Entry 7Z18 (electron microscopy, 1.98 A resolution); this record covers chains I and J of the 10 polymer chains in the assembly.

[Chain I (and J)]
Name: Putative phosphonates utilization ATP-binding protein PhnK
From: Escherichia coli
Notes: chain J of this document is another copy of the same molecule, construct and numbering; everything in this record applies to it too
UniProtKB: P16678 (PHNK_ECOLI); residue numbers follow UniProt; this construct covers 1-252
Chain sequence (291 residues; numbered 1 to 291; the number before each row is that of its first residue):
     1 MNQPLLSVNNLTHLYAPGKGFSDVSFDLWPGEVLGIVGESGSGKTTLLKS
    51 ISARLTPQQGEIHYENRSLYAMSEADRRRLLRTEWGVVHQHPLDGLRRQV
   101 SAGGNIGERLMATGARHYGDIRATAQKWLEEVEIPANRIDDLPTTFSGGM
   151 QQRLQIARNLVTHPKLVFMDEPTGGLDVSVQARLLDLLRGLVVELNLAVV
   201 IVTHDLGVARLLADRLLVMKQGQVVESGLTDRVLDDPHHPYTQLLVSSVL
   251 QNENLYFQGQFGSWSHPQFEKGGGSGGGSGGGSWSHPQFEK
Not modelled in the structure: 1-2, 253-291 (chain J: 1-2, 251-291)
Differences from the reference sequence: expression tag (253-291)
Ion coordination: Mg2+: T45, Q90 (together with ATP)
Residues lining bound ligands:
  - ATP (adenosine-5'-triphosphate), molecule 1: Y15, K19, G20, E39, S40, G41, S42, G43, K44, T45, T46, Q90, E171, H204
  - ATP, molecule 2: R138, T145, F146, S147, G148, G149, M150, G175
Curated features (UniProtKB/Swiss-Prot):
  - binding site (ATP): G38 to T45
Reported in the primary citation:
  - catalytic residues: Y15, Q90, D170, E171, H204 (proposed by the authors, not directly observed)
  - mutagenesis - E171Q: abolished growth in response to phosphonate
  - mutagenesis - E171Q: decreased catalytic activity on ATP
  - mutagenesis - R78A/R82A: abolished growth

[How chain I and chain J interact]
Pairs across the interface - 45 pairs, chain I then chain J:
  K19(I) with R138(J); D141(J), salt bridge
  E39(I) with D177(J)
  S40(I) with S147(J); G149(J); M150(J); R153(J), hydrogen bond; D177(J), hydrogen bond (backbone-side chain)
  G41(I) with S147(J)
  Q90(I) with G148(J)
  H91(I) with Q151(J)
  R138(I) with K19(J)
  D141(I) with K19(J), salt bridge
  S147(I) with S40(J); G41(J)
  G148(I) with Q90(J)
  G149(I) with S40(J)
  M150(I) with S40(J)
  Q151(I) with H91(J)
  R153(I) with S40(J), hydrogen bond
  E171(I) with G175(J)
  G175(I) with E171(J); H204(J), hydrogen bond (backbone-side chain)
  L176(I) with H204(J)
  D177(I) with E39(J); S40(J), hydrogen bond (side chain-backbone); H204(J), hydrogen bond (backbone-side chain)
  V178(I) with H204(J); S248(J); V249(J)
  S179(I) with S248(J)
  Q181(I) with L250(J)
  H204(I) with G175(J), hydrogen bond (side chain-backbone); L176(J); D177(J), hydrogen bond (side chain-backbone); V178(J)
  D205(I) with D205(J)
  L211(I) with L250(J), hydrophobic
  S248(I) with V178(J); S179(J)
  V249(I) with V178(J)
  L250(I) with Q181(J); L211(J), hydrophobic
  N252(I) with R210(J); V249(J)
Other interface residues (no listed pair), chain I (34 interface residues in all): G38, L93, G207, V208, L244, L245
Other interface residues (no listed pair), chain J (34 interface residues in all): G38, L93, G207, V208, L244, L245

[Overview]
The chain I/chain J interface involves 34 residues from each chain; the contacts include 8 hydrogen bonds and
2 salt bridges. Polar pairs include K19(I)-D141(J), S40(I)-R153(J) and S40(I)-D177(J). Chain I binds ATP. The
paper reports catalytic residues Y15(I), Q90(I) and D170(I) among others; E171Q of chain I abolishes growth in
response to phosphonate.
Chain I and chain J are both Putative phosphonates utilization ATP-binding protein PhnK (Escherichia coli);
the structure, E. coli C-P lyase bound to a PhnK ABC dimer and ATP, was determined by electron microscopy,
deposited together with 7Z15, 7Z16, 7Z17 and 7Z19.
